PDB entry 6PLD | X-ray diffraction, 1.55 A resolution | chain A

# Chain A
Protein: FAD-dependent catabolic D-arginine dehydrogenase DauA
Source organism: Pseudomonas aeruginosa (strain ATCC 15692 / DSM 22644 / CIP 104116 / JCM 14847 / LMG 12228 / 1C / PRS 101 / PAO1)
Notes: EC 1.4.99.6
UniProtKB: Q9HXE3 (DAUA_PSEAE); residues 1001-1375 here correspond to UniProt positions 1-375 (UniProt number = residue number - 1000)
Sequence (375 residues; numbered 1001 to 1375; the number before each row is that of its first residue):
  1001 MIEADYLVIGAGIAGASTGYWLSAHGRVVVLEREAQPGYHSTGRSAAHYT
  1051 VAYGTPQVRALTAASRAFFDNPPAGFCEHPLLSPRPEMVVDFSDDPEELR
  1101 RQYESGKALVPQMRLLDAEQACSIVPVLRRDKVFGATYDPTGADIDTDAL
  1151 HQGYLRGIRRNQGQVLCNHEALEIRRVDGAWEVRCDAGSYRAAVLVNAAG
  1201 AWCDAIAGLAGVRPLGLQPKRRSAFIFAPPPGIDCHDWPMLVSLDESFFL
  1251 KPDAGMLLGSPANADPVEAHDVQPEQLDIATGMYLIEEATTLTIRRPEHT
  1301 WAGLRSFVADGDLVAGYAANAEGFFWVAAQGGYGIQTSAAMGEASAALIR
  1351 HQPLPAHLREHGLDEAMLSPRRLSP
Construct notes: engineered mutation Phe1249 (Tyr249 in Q9HXE3)
Ligand contacts: 6-hydroxy-flavin-adenine dinucleotide (6FA): Ile1009, Gly1010, Ala1011, Gly1012, Ile1013, Ala1014, Gly1015, Leu1031, Glu1032, Arg1033, Glu1034, Pro1037, His1040, Ser1041, Thr1042, Arg1044, Ser1045, Ala1046, Ala1047, His1048, His1169, Glu1170, Ala1171, Ala1198, Ala1199, Gly1200, Trp1202, Ile1206, Arg1222, Ala1224, Phe1249, Gly1303, Leu1304, Arg1305, Gln1330, Gly1331, Gly1332, Tyr1333, Gly1334, Ile1335, Gln1336
Swiss-Prot annotation at these positions:
  - binding site (FAD): Ala1014, Glu1032, Arg1033, Ser1041 to His1048, Ala1171, Gly1331 to Gln1336
  - site: Glu1087 (Important for specificity toward positively charged substrates)

# In short
Bound to chain A: 6-hydroxy-flavin-adenine dinucleotide. Curated annotation (UniProt) lists 18 FAD-binding
residues.
Chain A is FAD-dependent catabolic D-arginine dehydrogenase DauA (Pseudomonas aeruginosa (strain ATCC 15692 /
DSM 22644 / CIP 104116 / JCM 14847 / LMG 12228 / 1C / PRS 101 / PAO1)); the structure, Crystal Structure of
Pseudomonas aeruginosa D-Arginine Dehydrogenase Y249F variant with 6-OH-FAD - Green fraction, was determined
by X-ray diffraction together with 6P9D from the same study.
